PDB entry 8DBT | electron microscopy, 3.10 A resolution | chains X and a of the 22 polymer chains in the assembly

== Chain X ==
Name: ATP synthase subunit b
Organism: Escherichia coli
UniProt: D6IFY0 (D6IFY0_ECOLX); residue numbers follow UniProt; this construct covers 1-156
Sequence (156 residues; each row starts with the number of its first residue):
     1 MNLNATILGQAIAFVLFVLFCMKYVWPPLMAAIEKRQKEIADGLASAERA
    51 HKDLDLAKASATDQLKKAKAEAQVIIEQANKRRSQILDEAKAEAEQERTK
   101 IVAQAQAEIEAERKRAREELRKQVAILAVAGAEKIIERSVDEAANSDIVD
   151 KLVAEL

== Chain a ==
Name: ATP synthase subunit a
Organism: Escherichia coli
UniProt: C3SL77 (C3SL77_ECOLX); residue numbers follow UniProt; this construct covers 1-271
Sequence (271 residues; row label = number of the first residue in the row):
     1 MASENMTPQDYIGHHLNNLQLDLRTFSLVDPQNPPATFWTINIDSMFFSV
    51 VLGLLFLVLFRSVAKKATSGVPGKFQTAIELVIGFVNGSVKDMYHGKSKL
   101 IAPLALTIFVWVFLMNLMDLLPIDLLPYIAEHVLGLPALRVVPSADVNVT
   151 LSMALGVFILILFYSIKMKGIGGFTKELTLQPFNHWAFIPVNLILEGVSL
   201 LSKPVSLGLRLFGNMYAGELIFILIAGLLPWWSQWILNVPWAIFHILIIT
   251 LQAFIFMVLTIVYLSMASEEH
Disordered / not traced: 1-3, 270-271

== How chain X and chain a interact ==
Residue-residue contacts (53; chain X residue first):
  M1(X) with L16(a); V147(a); Y216(a)
  N2(X) with Q20(a), hydrogen bond; N148(a), hydrogen bond (backbone-side chain)
  L3(X) with F38(a)
  N4(X) with Q20(a); F38(a); T40(a), hydrogen bond (side chain-backbone); I41(a); N42(a), hydrogen bond; N148(a), hydrogen bond (backbone-side chain)
  A5(X) with F38(a); W39(a), hydrophobic
  T6(X) with I41(a); N42(a), hydrogen bond; M46(a)
  I7(X) with N148(a); L151(a), hydrophobic; S152(a), hydrogen bond (backbone-side chain); L155(a), hydrophobic
  G9(X) with M46(a)
  Q10(X) with M46(a); S49(a), hydrogen bond; W111(a); S152(a)
  A11(X) with S152(a), hydrogen bond (backbone-side chain)
  F14(X) with L104(a), hydrophobic; W111(a), hydrophobic; M153(a)
  F17(X) with L54(a), hydrophobic; L57(a), hydrophobic
  V18(X) with L100(a), hydrophobic; L104(a), hydrophobic; T107(a)
  C21(X) with T107(a)
  M22(X) with L100(a), hydrophobic; P103(a), hydrophobic
  Y24(X) with R61(a), hydrogen bond (backbone-side chain)
  W26(X) with A102(a), hydrophobic; L106(a), hydrophobic
  L29(X) with A64(a), hydrophobic; I83(a), hydrophobic
  M30(X) with N87(a)
  A32(X) with A67(a), hydrophobic; S69(a), hydrogen bond (backbone-side chain)
  I33(X) with I83(a), hydrophobic
  K35(X) with S69(a)
  R36(X) with T68(a), hydrogen bond (side chain-backbone); S69(a); G70(a), hydrogen bond (side chain-backbone); P72(a); E80(a), salt bridge
Other interface residues (no listed pair), chain X (26 interface residues in all): A13, V25, P28
Other interface residues (no listed pair), chain a (46 interface residues in all): V50, G53, F60, I79, V86, K99, I108, R140, D146, V149, G156

== Overview ==
The interface between chain X and chain a involves 26 residues on one side and 46 on the other, with 13
hydrogen bonds and 1 salt bridge. Among the polar pairs are R36(X)-E80(a), N2(X)-Q20(a) and N2(X)-N148(a).
Chain X is ATP synthase subunit b and chain a is ATP synthase subunit a, both from Escherichia coli; the
structure, E. coli ATP synthase imaged in 10mM MgATP State2 "down, was determined by electron microscopy
together with 8DBP, 8DBQ, 8DBR, 8DBS, 8DBU, 8DBV and 8DBW from the same study.
